Entry 7JKQ (electron microscopy, 3.30 A resolution); this record covers chains A and D of the 4 polymer chains in the assembly.

Chain A (and D):
Protein: Dipeptidyl peptidase 9
From: Homo sapiens
Notes: EC 3.4.14.5; chain D of this document is another copy of the same molecule, construct and numbering; everything in this record applies to it too
Reference sequence: Q86TI2 (DPP9_HUMAN); residue numbers follow UniProt; this construct covers 1-863
Amino-acid sequence (863 residues; each row starts with the number of its first residue):
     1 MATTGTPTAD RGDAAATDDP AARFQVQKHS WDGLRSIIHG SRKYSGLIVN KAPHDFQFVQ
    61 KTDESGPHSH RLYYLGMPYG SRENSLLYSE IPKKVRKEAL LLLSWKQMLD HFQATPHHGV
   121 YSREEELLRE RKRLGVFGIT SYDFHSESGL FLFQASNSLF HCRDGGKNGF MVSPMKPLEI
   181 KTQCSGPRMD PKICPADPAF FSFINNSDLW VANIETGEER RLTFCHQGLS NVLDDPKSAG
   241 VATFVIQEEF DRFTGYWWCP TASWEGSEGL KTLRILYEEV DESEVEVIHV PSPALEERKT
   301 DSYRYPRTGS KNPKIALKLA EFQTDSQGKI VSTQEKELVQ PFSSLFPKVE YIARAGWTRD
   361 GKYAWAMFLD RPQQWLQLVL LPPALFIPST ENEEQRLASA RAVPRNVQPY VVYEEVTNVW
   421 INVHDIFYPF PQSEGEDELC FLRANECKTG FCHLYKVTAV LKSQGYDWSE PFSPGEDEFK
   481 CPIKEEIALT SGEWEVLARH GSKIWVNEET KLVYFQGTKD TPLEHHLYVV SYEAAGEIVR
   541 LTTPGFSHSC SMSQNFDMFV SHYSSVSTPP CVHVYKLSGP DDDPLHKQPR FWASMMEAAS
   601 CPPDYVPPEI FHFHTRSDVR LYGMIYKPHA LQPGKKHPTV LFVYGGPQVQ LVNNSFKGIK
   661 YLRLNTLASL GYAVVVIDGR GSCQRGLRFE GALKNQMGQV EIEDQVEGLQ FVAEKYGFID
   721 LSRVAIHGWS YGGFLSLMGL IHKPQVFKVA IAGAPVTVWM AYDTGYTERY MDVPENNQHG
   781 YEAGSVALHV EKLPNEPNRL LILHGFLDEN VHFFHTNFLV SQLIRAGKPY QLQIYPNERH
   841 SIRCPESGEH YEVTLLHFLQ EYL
Disordered / not traced: 1-17, 117-135 (chain D: 1-17, 115-138)
Curated features (UniProtKB/Swiss-Prot):
  - active site (Charge relay system): S730, D808, H840
  - binding site (Val-boroPro): S730
  - modified residue: A2 (N-acetylalanine)
  - natural variant: R82 to L863 (deletion: In HATIS), G138 (G138S: In HATIS), S185 to L863 (deletion: In HATIS), Q822 to L863 (deletion: In HATIS)
  - mutagenesis: R96 to K97 (Reduced interaction with CARD8 without affecting the peptidase activity), L100 to L101 (Reduced interaction with NLRP1 and CARD8 without affecting the peptidase activity), L102 to L103 (Reduced interaction with CARD8 without affecting the peptidase activity), L102 (L102E: Reduced interaction with NLRP1 without affecting the peptidase activity), E597 (E597R: Reduced interaction with NLRP1 without affecting the peptidase activity), S730 (S730A: Abolished dipeptidyl peptidase activity and ability to sequester NLRP1 and inhibit pyroptosis)
What the authors report for this chain:
  - mutagenesis - K93E/K94E: decreased expression

Interface between chain A and chain D:
Residue-residue contacts - 79 pairs, chain A then chain D:
  W31(A) - N795(D)
  W31(A) - G827(D)  hydrogen bond (side chain-backbone)
  W31(A) - P829(D)  hydrophobic
  D32(A) - N795(D)
  R35(A) - G827(D)
  V287(A) - K299(D)
  I288(A) - R298(D)
  H289(A) - R298(D)  hydrogen bond (backbone-backbone)
  H289(A) - K299(D)
  H289(A) - T300(D)
  L295(A) - F814(D)
  E296(A) - F814(D)
  R298(A) - I288(D)
  R298(A) - H289(D)  hydrogen bond (backbone-backbone)
  R298(A) - Y305(D)
  R298(A) - R307(D)
  R298(A) - A761(D)  hydrogen bond (side chain-backbone)
  R298(A) - F814(D)
  K299(A) - V287(D)
  K299(A) - H289(D)  hydrogen bond
  T300(A) - H289(D)  hydrogen bond
  R307(A) - R298(D)
  A761(A) - R298(D)
  N795(A) - W31(D)
  N795(A) - D32(D)
  N795(A) - R35(D)
  P797(A) - H857(D)
  N798(A) - Y862(D)  hydrogen bond
  F806(A) - F806(D)  hydrophobic
  F806(A) - F813(D)  hydrophobic
  F806(A) - N817(D)
  H812(A) - R298(D)
  F813(A) - F806(D)  hydrophobic
  F814(A) - L295(D)
  F814(A) - E296(D)
  F814(A) - R298(D)
  N817(A) - F806(D)
  N817(A) - I834(D)
  N817(A) - P836(D)
  V820(A) - P836(D)  hydrophobic
  S821(A) - P836(D)
  S821(A) - N837(D)  hydrogen bond
  I824(A) - I834(D)
  I824(A) - Y835(D)  hydrophobic
  I824(A) - S847(D)
  I824(A) - H850(D)
  R825(A) - E846(D)
  A826(A) - R35(D)
  G827(A) - W31(D)  hydrogen bond (backbone-side chain)
  G827(A) - R35(D)
  K828(A) - H850(D)  hydrogen bond (backbone-side chain)
  P829(A) - W31(D)
  Y830(A) - Q833(D)  hydrogen bond (backbone-side chain)
  Y830(A) - I834(D)  hydrogen bond (side chain-backbone)
  Y830(A) - H850(D)
  L832(A) - L832(D)
  L832(A) - I834(D)  hydrophobic
  Q833(A) - Y830(D)  hydrogen bond (side chain-backbone)
  I834(A) - N817(D)
  I834(A) - V820(D)
  I834(A) - Y830(D)  hydrogen bond (backbone-side chain)
  I834(A) - L832(D)  hydrophobic
  Y835(A) - I824(D)  hydrophobic
  P836(A) - N817(D)
  P836(A) - V820(D)  hydrophobic
  P836(A) - S821(D)
  N837(A) - S821(D)  hydrogen bond
  N837(A) - R825(D)
  E846(A) - I824(D)
  E846(A) - R825(D)
  S847(A) - I824(D)
  H850(A) - I824(D)
  H850(A) - K828(D)  hydrogen bond (side chain-backbone)
  H850(A) - P829(D)
  H850(A) - Y830(D)
  H857(A) - P797(D)
  H857(A) - N798(D)
  Y862(A) - N798(D)  hydrogen bond
  Y862(A) - Y862(D)  hydrogen bond
Interface residues without a listed pair, chain A (46 interface residues in all): E297, Y305, E796, L823, Q831
Interface residues without a listed pair, chain D (47 interface residues in all): S30, E297, H812, F818, L823, A826, Q831

Summary:
Chain A and chain D form an interface of 46 and 47 residues respectively; the contacts include 18 hydrogen
bonds. Among the polar pairs are W31(A)-G827(D), R298(A)-A761(D) and K299(A)-H289(D). From UniProt: 3
active-site residues, Val-boroPro-binding residue S730(A) and 8 mutagenesis sites on chain A. From the paper:
K93E/K94E of chain A reduce expression.
Chain A and chain D are both Dipeptidyl peptidase 9 (Homo sapiens); the structure, Human DPP9-CARD8 complex,
was determined by electron microscopy together with 7JN7 from the same study.
